PDB entry 2DYF | solution NMR | chains A and B

[Chain A]
Name: Huntingtin-interacting protein HYPA/FBP11
Source organism: Homo sapiens
Notes: fragment: the first ww domain
UniProt: O75400 (PRP40_HUMAN); residues 12-39 here correspond to UniProt positions 146-173 (UniProt number = residue number + 134)
Chain sequence (30 residues; each row starts with the number of its first residue):
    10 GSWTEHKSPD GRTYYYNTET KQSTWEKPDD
Differences from the reference sequence: cloning artifact (10-11)

[Chain B]
Name: PL (PPLP) motif peptide from Myosin tail region-interacting protein MTI1
Source organism: Saccharomyces cerevisiae
UniProt: P47068 (BBC1_YEAST); residues 3-9 here correspond to UniProt positions 796-802 (UniProt number = residue number + 793)
Chain sequence (9 residues; each row starts with the number of its first residue):
     1 GSTAPPLPR
Differences from the reference sequence: cloning artifact (1-2)

[How chain A and chain B interact]
Residue-residue contacts (12):
  His15(A) - Pro5(B)
  Pro18(A) - Leu7(B)
  Tyr23(A) - Pro5(B)
  Tyr23(A) - Pro6(B)
  Tyr23(A) - Leu7(B)
  Tyr23(A) - Pro8(B)
  Tyr25(A) - Pro5(B)
  Tyr25(A) - Pro6(B)
  Ser32(A) - Pro8(B)
  Thr33(A) - Pro8(B)
  Trp34(A) - Leu7(B)
  Trp34(A) - Pro8(B)
Other interface residues (no listed pair), chain A (8 interface residues in all): Ser17
Other interface residues (no listed pair), chain B (5 interface residues in all): Ala4

[Summary]
Chain A and chain B form an interface of 8 and 5 residues respectively.
Chain A is Huntingtin-interacting protein HYPA/FBP11 (Homo sapiens) and chain B is PL (PPLP) motif peptide
from Myosin tail region-interacting protein MTI1 (Saccharomyces cerevisiae); the structure, Solution structure
of the first WW domain of FBP11 / HYPA (FBP11 WW1) complexed with a ..., was determined by solution NMR.
